PDB entry 7XS8 | X-ray diffraction, 2.80 A resolution | chains E and L of the 3 polymer chains in the assembly

# Chain E
Protein: Spike protein S1
Organism: Severe acute respiratory syndrome coronavirus 2
UniProtKB: P0DTC2 (SPIKE_SARS2); residues 334-527 here = UniProt positions 334-527
Chain sequence (194 residues; row label = number of the first residue in the row):
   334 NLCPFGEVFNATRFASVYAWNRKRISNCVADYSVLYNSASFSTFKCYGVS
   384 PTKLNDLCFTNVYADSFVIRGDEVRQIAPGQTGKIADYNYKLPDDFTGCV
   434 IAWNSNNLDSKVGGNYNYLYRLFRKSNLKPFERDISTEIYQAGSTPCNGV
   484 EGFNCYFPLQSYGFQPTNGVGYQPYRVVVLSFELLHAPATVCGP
Not modelled in the structure: 386-389, 517-522
Swiss-Prot annotation at these positions:
  - region: Arg403 to Asp405 (Integrin-binding motif), Asn448 to Phe456 (Immunodominant HLA epitope recognized by the CD8+)
  - glycosylation: Asn343 (N-linked (GlcNAc...) (complex) asparagine)
  - natural variant: Gly339 (G339D: In strain: Omicron/BA.1, Omicron/BA.2 and 4 more; G339H: In strain: Omicron/BA.2.75, Omicron/XBB.1.5 and 1 more), Arg346 (R346K: In strain: Mu/B.1.621; R346T: In strain: Omicron/BQ.1.1, Omicron/XBB.1.5 and 1 more), Leu368 (L368I: In strain: Omicron/XBB.1.5, Omicron/EG.5.1), Ser371 (S371F: In strain: Omicron/BA.2, Omicron/BA.2.12.1 and 6 more; S371L: In strain: Omicron/BA.1), Ser373 (S373P: In strain: Omicron/BA.1, Omicron/BA.2 and 7 more), Ser375 (S375F: In strain: Omicron/BA.1, Omicron/BA.2 and 7 more), Thr376 (T376A: In strain: Omicron/BA.2, Omicron/BA.2.12.1 and 5 more), Asp405 (D405N: In strain: Omicron/BA.2, Omicron/BA.2.12.1 and 6 more), Arg408 (R408S: In strain: Omicron/BA.2, Omicron/BA.2.12.1 and 6 more), Lys417 (K417N: In strain: Beta/B.1.351, Omicron/BA.1 and 8 more; K417T: In strain: Gamma/P.1), Asn440 (N440K: In strain: Omicron/BA.1, Omicron/BA.2 and 7 more), Lys444 (K444T: In strain: Omicron/BQ.1.1), 16 further natural variant entries in UniProt
  - mutagenesis: Asn343 (N343Q: Reduced viral infectivity), Leu452 (L452R: Increased resistance to neutralizing antibodies. Decreases HLA binding to NF9 epitope. Increased binding affinity to human ACE2), Tyr453 (Y453F: Decreased HLA binding to NF9 epitope. Increased binding affinity to human ACE2), Ala475 (A475V: Increased resistance to neutralizing antibodies), Val483 (V483A: Increased resistance to neutralizing antibodies), Glu484 (E484D: Increased replication in human TMEM106B overexpressing cells), Phe490 (F490L: Increased resistance to neutralizing antibodies and human covalescent sera neutralization), Gln493 (Q493N: Reduced host ACE2-binding affinity in vitro; Q493Y: Reduced host ACE2-binding affinity in vitro), Asn501 (N501T: Reduced host ACE2-binding affinity in vitro; N501Y: Increased binding affinity to human ACE2), His519 (H519P: Increased resistance to human covalescent sera neutralization)
Disulfides: Cys336-Cys361, Cys379-Cys432, Cys391-Cys525, Cys480-Cys488
Covalently attached groups: N-acetylglucosamine (NAG) linked to Asn343
Reported in the primary citation:
  - post-translational modification sites: Asn343 (by similarity / conservation)

# Chain L
Protein: P5S-1H1 Light chain
Organism: Homo sapiens
Chain sequence (212 residues; numbered 2 to 212 plus 1 insertion-coded residue; the number before each row is that of its first residue):
     2 IQLTQSPSFLSASVGDRVTITCRASQGISNFLAWYQQKPGKAPKLLIYAA
    52 STLQGGVPSTFSGSGSGTEFTLTISSLQPEDFATYYCQHLNDYPLFGG
   99A G
   100 TRVEIKRTVAAPSVFIFPPSDEQLKSGTASVVCLLNNFYPREAKVQWKVD
   150 NALQSGNSQESVTEQDSKDSTYSLSSTLTLSKADYEKHKVYACEVTHQGL
   200 SSPVTKSFNRGEC
Not modelled in the structure: 41, 138-139, 152, 212
Disulfides: Cys23-Cys88, Cys132-Cys192

# Chain E / chain L interface
Residue-residue contacts (14):
  Arg403(E) with Phe32(L)
  Lys417(E) with Asp93(L), salt bridge
  Tyr495(E) with Phe32(L)
  Gly496(E) with Ser30(L)
  Gln498(E) with Ser30(L); Asn31(L)
  Thr500(E) with Gly28(L)
  Asn501(E) with Gly28(L); Ser30(L), hydrogen bond
  Gly502(E) with Gln27(L); Gly28(L), hydrogen bond (backbone-backbone)
  Tyr505(E) with Gly28(L); His90(L), hydrogen bond; Asn92(L), hydrogen bond
Interface residues without a listed pair, chain E (13 interface residues in all): Asp405, Tyr449, Ser494, Val503
Interface residues without a listed pair, chain L (10 interface residues in all): Ile29, Ser67
Interface features reported in the paper:
  - epitope / paratope residues, chain E: Lys417(E), Gly496(E), Gln498(E), Asn501(E), Tyr505(E)

# In short
13 residues of chain E and 10 residues of chain L are in contact; the contacts include 4 hydrogen bonds and 1
salt bridge. Polar pairs include Lys417(E)-Asp93(L), Asn501(E)-Ser30(L) and Tyr505(E)-His90(L).
N-acetylglucosamine is covalently linked to Asn343(E). From the paper: epitope/paratope residues Lys417(E),
Gly496(E) and Gln498(E) among others; a modification site at Asn343(E).
Chain E is Spike protein S1 (Severe acute respiratory syndrome coronavirus 2) and chain L is P5S-1H1 Light
chain (Homo sapiens); the structure, Crystal structure of SARS-CoV-2 spike receptor binding domain bound with
P5S-1H1 Fab, was determined by X-ray diffraction, deposited together with 7XSC and 7XSB.
